Entry 7VAT (electron microscopy, 3.20 A resolution); this record covers chains A and G of the 12 polymer chains in the assembly.

== Chain A ==
Molecule: V-type ATP synthase alpha chain
From: Thermus thermophilus HB8
Notes: EC 7.1.2.2
UniProtKB: Q56403 (VATA_THET8); numbering as in UniProt (aligned over 1-578)
Chain sequence (578 residues; each row starts with the number of its first residue):
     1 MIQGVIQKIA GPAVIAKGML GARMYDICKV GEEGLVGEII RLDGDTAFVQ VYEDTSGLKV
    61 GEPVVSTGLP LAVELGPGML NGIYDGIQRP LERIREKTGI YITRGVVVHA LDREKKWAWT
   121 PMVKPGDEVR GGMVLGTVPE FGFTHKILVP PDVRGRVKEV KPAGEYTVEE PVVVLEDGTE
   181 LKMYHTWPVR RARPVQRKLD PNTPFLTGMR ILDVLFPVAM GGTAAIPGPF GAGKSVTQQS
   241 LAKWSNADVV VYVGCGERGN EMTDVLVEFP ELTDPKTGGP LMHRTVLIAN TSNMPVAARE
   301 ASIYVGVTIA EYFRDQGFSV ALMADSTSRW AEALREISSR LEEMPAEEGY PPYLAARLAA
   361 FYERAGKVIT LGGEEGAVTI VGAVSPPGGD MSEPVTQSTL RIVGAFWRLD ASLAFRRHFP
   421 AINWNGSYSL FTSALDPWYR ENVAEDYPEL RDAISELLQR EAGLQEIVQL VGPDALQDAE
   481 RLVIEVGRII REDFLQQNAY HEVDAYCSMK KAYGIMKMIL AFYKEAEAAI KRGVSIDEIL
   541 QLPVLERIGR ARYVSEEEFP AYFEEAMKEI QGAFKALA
Sequence notes: conflict A232 (Ser in Q56403), S235 (Thr in Q56403)

== Chain G ==
Molecule: V-type ATP synthase subunit D
From: Thermus thermophilus HB8
UniProtKB: O87880 (VATD_THET8); residue numbers follow UniProt; this construct covers 1-223
Chain sequence (223 residues; each row starts with the number of its first residue):
     1 MSQVSPTRMN LLQRRGQLRL AQKGVDLLKK KRDALVAEFF GLVREAMEAR KALDQAAKEA
    61 YAALLLAQAF DGPEVVAGAA LGVPPLEGVE AEVENVWGSK VPRLKATFPD GALLSPVGTP
   121 AYTLEASRAF RRYAEALIRV ANTETRLKKI GEEIKKTTRR VNALEQVVIP GIRAQIRFIQ
   181 QVLEQRERED TFRLKRIKGK IEAREAEEEG GRPNPQVEIG AGL
Disordered / not traced: 1-3, 210-223

== Interface between chain A and chain G ==
Residue-residue contacts - 13 pairs, chain A then chain G:
  E342(A) - R204(G)  salt bridge
  M344(A) - L194(G)
  M344(A) - I197(G)  hydrophobic
  P345(A) - L194(G)  hydrophobic
  P345(A) - I197(G)
  G389(A) - M9(G)
  D390(A) - T7(G)  hydrogen bond
  D390(A) - M9(G)
  M391(A) - M9(G)
  E466(A) - L20(G)
  L470(A) - G24(G)
  L470(A) - R160(G)  hydrogen bond (backbone-side chain)
  L470(A) - L164(G)  hydrophobic
Interface residues without a listed pair, chain A (13 interface residues in all): E343, S392, I467, Q469, V471
Interface residues without a listed pair, chain G (15 interface residues in all): R8, Q17, L27, L28, K198, I201

== In short ==
13 residues of chain A face 15 of chain G across their interface; the contacts include 2 hydrogen bonds and 1
salt bridge. Among the polar pairs are E342(A)-R204(G), D390(A)-T7(G) and L470(A)-R160(G).
Here chain A is V-type ATP synthase alpha chain and chain G is V-type ATP synthase subunit D, both from
Thermus thermophilus HB8. Entry 7VAT (V1EG of V/A-ATPase from Thermus thermophilus at low ATP concentration,
state2-1) was determined by electron microscopy (same publication as 7VAI, 7VAJ, 7VAK, 7VAL, 7VAM, 7VAN and 11
further entries).
